3PTA - chains A and B of the 3 polymer chains in the assembly; structure by X-ray diffraction, 3.60 A resolution.

Chain A:
Molecule: DNA (cytosine-5)-methyltransferase 1
Source organism: Homo sapiens
Notes: EC 2.1.1.37
UniProtKB: P26358 (DNMT1_HUMAN); residues 646-1600 here = UniProt positions 646-1600
Amino-acid sequence (956 residues; row label = number of the first residue in the row):
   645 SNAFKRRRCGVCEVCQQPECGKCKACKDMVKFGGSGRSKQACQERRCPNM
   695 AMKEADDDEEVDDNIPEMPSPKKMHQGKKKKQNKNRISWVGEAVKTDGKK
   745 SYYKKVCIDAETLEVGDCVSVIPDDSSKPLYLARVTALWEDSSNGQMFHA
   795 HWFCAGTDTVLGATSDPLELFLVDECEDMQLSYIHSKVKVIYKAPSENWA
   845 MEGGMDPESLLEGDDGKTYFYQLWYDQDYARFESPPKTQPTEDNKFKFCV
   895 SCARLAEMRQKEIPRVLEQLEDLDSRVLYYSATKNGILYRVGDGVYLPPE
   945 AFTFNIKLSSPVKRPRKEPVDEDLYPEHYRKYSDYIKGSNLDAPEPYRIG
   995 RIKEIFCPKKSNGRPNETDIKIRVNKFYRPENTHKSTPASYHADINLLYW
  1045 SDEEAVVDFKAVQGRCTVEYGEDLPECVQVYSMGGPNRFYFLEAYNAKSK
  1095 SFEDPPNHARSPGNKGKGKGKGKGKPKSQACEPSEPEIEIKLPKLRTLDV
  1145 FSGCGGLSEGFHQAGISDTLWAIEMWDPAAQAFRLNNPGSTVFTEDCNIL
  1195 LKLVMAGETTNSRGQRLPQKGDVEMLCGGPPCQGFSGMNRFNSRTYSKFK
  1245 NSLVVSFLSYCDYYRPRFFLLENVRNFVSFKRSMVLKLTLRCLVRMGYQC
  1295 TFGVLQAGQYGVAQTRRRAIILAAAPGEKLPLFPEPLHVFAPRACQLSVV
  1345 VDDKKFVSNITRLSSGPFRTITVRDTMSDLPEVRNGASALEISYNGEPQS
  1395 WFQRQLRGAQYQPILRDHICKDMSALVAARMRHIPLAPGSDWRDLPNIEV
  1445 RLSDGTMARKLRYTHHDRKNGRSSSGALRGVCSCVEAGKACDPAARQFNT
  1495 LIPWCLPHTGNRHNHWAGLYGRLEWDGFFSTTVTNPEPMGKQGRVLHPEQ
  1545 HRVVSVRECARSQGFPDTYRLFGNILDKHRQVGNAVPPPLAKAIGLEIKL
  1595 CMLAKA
Not modelled in the structure: 645-646, 852-859, 956-960, 978-983, 1108-1134, 1480-1483
Sequence notes: expression tag (645)
UniProt features mapped onto this chain:
  - zinc finger: Asn646 to Pro692 (CXXC-type)
  - region: Lys1109 to Pro1120 (6 X 2 AA tandem repeats of K-G)
  - active site: Cys1226
  - binding site (Zn(2+)): Cys653, Cys656, Cys659, Cys664, Cys667, Cys670, Cys686, Cys691
  - binding site (S-adenosyl-L-methionine): Ser1146, Gly1150, Leu1151, Glu1168, Met1169, Asp1190, Cys1191, Asn1578, Val1580
  - modified residue: Ser714 (Phosphoserine), Ser732 (Phosphoserine), Lys749 (N6-acetyllysine), Ser878 (Phosphoserine), Lys891 (N6-acetyllysine), Lys957 (N6-acetyllysine), Lys961 (N6-acetyllysine), Lys975 (N6-acetyllysine), Lys1054 (N6-acetyllysine), Lys1111 (N6-acetyllysine), Lys1113 (N6-acetyllysine), Lys1115 (N6-acetyllysine), Lys1117 (N6-acetyllysine), Lys1119 (N6-acetyllysine), Lys1121 (N6-acetyllysine), Lys1349 (N6-acetyllysine), Lys1415 (N6-acetyllysine)
  - mutagenesis: Cys653 (C653G: Reduces activity about 10-fold; when associated with G-656; G-659; G-664; G-667 and G-670), Cys656 (C656G: Reduces activity about 10-fold; when associated with G-653; G-659; G-664; G-667 and G-670), Cys659 (C659G: Reduces activity about 10-fold; when associated with G-653; G-656; G-664; G-667 and G-670), Cys664 (C664F: Reduces activity about 10-fold; when associated with G-653; G-656; G-659; G-667 and G-670), Cys667 (C667G: Reduces activity about 10-fold; when associated with G-653; G-656; G-659; G-664 and G-670), Cys670 (C670G: Reduces activity about 10-fold; when associated with G-653; G-656; G-659; G-664 and G-667), Cys1226 (C1226A: Loss of activity)
Ion coordination: Zn2+ site 1: Cys653, Cys656, Cys659, Cys691; Zn2+ site 2: Cys667, Cys686; Zn2+ site 3: His793, Cys820, Cys893, Cys896; Zn2+ site 4: Cys1476, Cys1478, Cys1485, His1502
Ligand contacts: S-adenosylhomocysteine (SAH): Phe1145, Ser1146, Gly1147, Gly1149, Gly1150, Leu1151, Ile1167, Glu1168, Met1169, Trp1170, Glu1189, Asp1190, Cys1191, Gly1223, Pro1225, Leu1247, Glu1266, Asn1578, Ala1579, Val1580

Chain B:
Molecule: 19-nt DNA strand
Sequence (19 nucleotides; each row starts with the number of its first residue):
     1 TCCCGTGAGCCTCCGCAGG

Interface between chain A and chain B:
Residue-residue contacts - 14 pairs, chain A then chain B:
  Lys649(A) - DG15(B)  hydrogen bond to the phosphate
  Lys649(A) - DC16(B)  salt bridge to the phosphate
  Arg650(A) - DC14(B)  sugar contact
  Arg650(A) - DG15(B)  salt bridge to the phosphate
  Arg652(A) - DC13(B)  salt bridge to the phosphate
  Lys683(A) - DC13(B)  base contact
  Lys683(A) - DC14(B)  hydrogen bond to the base
  Gln684(A) - DC13(B)  sugar contact
  Gln684(A) - DC14(B)  base contact
  Gln684(A) - DG15(B)  base contact
  Ala685(A) - DC13(B)  sugar contact
  Met694(A) - DC14(B)  phosphate contact
  Asn1233(A) - DT6(B)  hydrogen bond to the phosphate
  Arg1276(A) - DT6(B)  salt bridge to the phosphate
Also at the interface, not in a pair above, chain A (12 interface residues in all): Ser682, Arg689, Arg1234
Also at the interface, not in a pair above, chain B (6 interface residues in all): DT12

Summary:
The interface between chain A and chain B involves 12 residues on one side and 6 on the other; the contacts
include 3 hydrogen bonds and 4 salt bridges. Among the polar pairs are Lys683(A)-DC14(B), Lys649(A)-DG15(B)
and Asn1233(A)-DT6(B). Ligands of chain A: S-adenosylhomocysteine.
Here chain A is DNA (cytosine-5)-methyltransferase 1 (Homo sapiens) and chain B is a 19-nt DNA strand. Entry
3PTA (Crystal structure of human DNMT1(646-1600) in complex with DNA) was determined by X-ray diffraction,
deposited together with 3PT6 and 3PT9.
